Entry 7LZ6 (electron microscopy, 7.30 A resolution (low resolution: residue-level contacts below are approximate; hydrogen-bond / salt-bridge calls are withheld)); this record covers chains A and C of the 6 polymer chains in the assembly.

[Chain A]
Protein: Glutamate decarboxylase 2
Source organism: Homo sapiens
Notes: EC 4.1.1.15
UniProt: Q05329 (DCE2_HUMAN); numbering as in UniProt (aligned over 88-584)
Chain sequence (497 residues; each row starts with the number of its first residue):
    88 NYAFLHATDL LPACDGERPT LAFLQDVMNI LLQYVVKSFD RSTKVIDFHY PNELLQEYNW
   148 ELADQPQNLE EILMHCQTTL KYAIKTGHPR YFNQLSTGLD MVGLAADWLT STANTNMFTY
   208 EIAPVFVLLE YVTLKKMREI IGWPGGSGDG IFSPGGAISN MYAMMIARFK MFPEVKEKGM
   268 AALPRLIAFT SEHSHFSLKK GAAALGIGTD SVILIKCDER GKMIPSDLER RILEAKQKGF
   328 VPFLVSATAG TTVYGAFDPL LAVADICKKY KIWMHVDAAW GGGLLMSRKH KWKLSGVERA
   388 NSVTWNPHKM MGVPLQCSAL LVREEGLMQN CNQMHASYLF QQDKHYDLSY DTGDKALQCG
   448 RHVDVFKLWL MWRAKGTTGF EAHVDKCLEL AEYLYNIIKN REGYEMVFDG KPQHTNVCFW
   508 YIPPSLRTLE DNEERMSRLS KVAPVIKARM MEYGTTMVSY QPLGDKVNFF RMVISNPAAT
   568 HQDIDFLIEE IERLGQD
Swiss-Prot annotation at these positions:
  - binding site (substrate): Q181 to S183, R558
  - modified residue: K396 (N6-(pyridoxal phosphate)lysine)

[Chain C]
Protein: b96.11 Fab heavy chain
Source organism: Homo sapiens
Notes: antibody fragment or engineered binder
Chain sequence (228 residues; row label = number of the first residue in the row):
     1 EVQLVESGGG LVQPGRSLRL SCSASGFTFG DYAMSWFRLA PGKGLEWVGL IKSRAIDGTP
    61 QYAASVKGRF TISRDDSNSI AYLQMNSLTT EDTAIYYCAR DFYDFWNEFS HRTFDFWGQG
   121 TLVTVSSAST KGPSVFPLAP SSKSTSGGTA ALGCLVKDYF PEPVTVSWNS GALTSGVHTF
   181 PAVLQSSGLY SLSSVVTVPS SSLGTQTYIC NVNHKPSNTK VDKRVEPK
Disulfide bonds: C22-C98, C154-C210

[How chain A and chain C interact]
Contacting residue pairs - 20 pairs, chain A then chain C:
  R272(A) with E108(C)
  E279(A) with R54(C)
  K286(A) with D57(C)
  D297(A) with I56(C); S110(C)
  I300(A) with A55(C); I56(C)
  L301(A) with R54(C); A55(C); I56(C); D57(C)
  K303(A) with R54(C)
  R317(A) with D31(C); F105(C)
  R318(A) with D31(C); A55(C); F105(C)
  E321(A) with F105(C)
  F327(A) with W106(C)
  E520(A) with R19(C)
Interface residues without a listed pair, chain A (15 interface residues in all): V299, K325, G551
Interface residues without a listed pair, chain C (13 interface residues in all): K52, T59, H111

[Summary]
15 residues of chain A and 13 residues of chain C are in contact. Curated annotation (UniProt) lists 4
substrate-binding residues on chain A.
Here chain A is Glutamate decarboxylase 2 and chain C is b96.11 Fab heavy chain, both from Homo sapiens. Entry
7LZ6 (The Cryo-EM structure of a complex between GAD65 and b96.11 Fab) was determined by electron microscopy,
deposited together with 9D7Y.
